Entry 8BHY (electron microscopy, 5.33 A resolution (low resolution: residue-level contacts below are approximate; hydrogen-bond / salt-bridge calls are withheld)); this record covers chains T and i of the 20 polymer chains in the assembly.

Chain T:
Molecule: X-ray repair cross-complementing protein 6
Organism: Homo sapiens
Notes: EC 3.6.4.-, 4.2.99.-
Reference sequence: P12956 (XRCC6_HUMAN); residue numbers follow UniProt; this construct covers 1-609
Sequence (609 residues; each row starts with the number of its first residue):
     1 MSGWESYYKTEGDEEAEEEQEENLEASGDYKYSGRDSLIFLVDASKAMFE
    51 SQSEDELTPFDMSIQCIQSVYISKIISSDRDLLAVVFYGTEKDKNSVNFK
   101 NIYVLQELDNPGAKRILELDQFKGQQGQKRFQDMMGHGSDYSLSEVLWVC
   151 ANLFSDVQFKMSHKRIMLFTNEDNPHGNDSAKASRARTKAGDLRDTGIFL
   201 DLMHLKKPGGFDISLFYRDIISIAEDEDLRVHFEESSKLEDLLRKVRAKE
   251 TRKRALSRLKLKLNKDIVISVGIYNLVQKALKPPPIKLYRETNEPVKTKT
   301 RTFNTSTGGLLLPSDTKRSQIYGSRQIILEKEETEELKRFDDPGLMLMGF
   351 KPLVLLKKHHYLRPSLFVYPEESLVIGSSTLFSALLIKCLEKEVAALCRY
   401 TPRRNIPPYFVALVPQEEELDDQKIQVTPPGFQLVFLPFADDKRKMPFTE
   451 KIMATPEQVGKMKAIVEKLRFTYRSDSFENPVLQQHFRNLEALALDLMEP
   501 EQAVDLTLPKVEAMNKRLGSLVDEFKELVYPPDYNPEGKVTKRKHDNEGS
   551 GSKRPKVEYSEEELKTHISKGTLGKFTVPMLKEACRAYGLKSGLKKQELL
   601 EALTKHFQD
Unresolved in the structure: 1-31, 224-228, 539-609
Curated features (UniProtKB/Swiss-Prot):
  - region: Val-578 to Glu-583 (Interaction with BAX)
  - active site: Lys-31 (Schiff-base intermediate with DNA)
  - modified residue: Ser-2 (N-acetylserine), Ser-6 (Phosphoserine), Ser-27 (Phosphoserine), Lys-31 (N6-acetyllysine), Ser-51 (Phosphoserine), Ser-306 (Phosphoserine), Lys-317 (N6-acetyllysine), Lys-331 (N6-acetyllysine), Lys-338 (N6-acetyllysine), Thr-455 (Phosphothreonine), Lys-461 (N6-acetyllysine), Ser-477 (Phosphoserine), Ser-520 (Phosphoserine), Lys-539 (N6-acetyllysine), Lys-542 (N6-acetyllysine), Lys-544 (N6-acetyllysine), Ser-550 (Phosphoserine), Lys-553 (N6-acetyllysine), Lys-556 (N6-acetyllysine), Ser-560 (Phosphoserine) and 1 more in UniProt
  - cross-link (Glycyl lysine isopeptide (Lys-Gly)): Lys-287 (interchain with G-Cter in SUMO2), Lys-317 (interchain with G-Cter in SUMO2), Lys-556 (interchain with G-Cter in SUMO2)
  - mutagenesis: Lys-31 (K31A: Diminishes the ability to form a Schiff base. Abolishes adduct formation; when associated with A-160 and A-164), Lys-160 (K160A: Abolishes adduct formation; when associated with A-31 and A-160), Lys-164 (K164A: Abolishes adduct formation; when associated with A-31 and A-164), Lys-539 (K539Q: Complete loss of suppression of BAX-induced apoptosis; K539R: No effect on suppression of BAX-induced apoptosis), Lys-542 (K542Q: Complete loss of suppression of BAX-induced apoptosis; K542R: No effect on suppression of BAX-induced apoptosis), Lys-544 (K544R: No effect on suppression of BAX-induced apoptosis), Lys-553 (K553Q: Partial loss of suppression of BAX-induced apoptosis; K553R: No effect on suppression of BAX-induced apoptosis), Lys-556 (K556R: No effect on suppression of BAX-induced apoptosis), Lys-570 (K570R: Loss of methylation; loss of anti-apoptotic activity; no effect on XRCC5 stabilization)
What the authors report for this chain:
  - mutagenesis - H163A, R165E, F471E, R517E: decreased co-localization with Protein PAXX

Chain i:
Molecule: 26-nt DNA strand
Sequence (26 nucleotides; each row starts with the number of its first residue):
    19 CTAATAAACTAAAAACTATTATTATG

How chain T and chain i interact:
Contacting residue pairs (17):
  Tyr-32(T) / DT35(i)
  Tyr-32(T) / DA36(i)
  Ala-255(T) / DC34(i)
  Ala-255(T) / DT35(i)
  Leu-256(T) / DA33(i)
  Leu-256(T) / DC34(i)
  Ser-257(T) / DA33(i)
  Ser-257(T) / DC34(i)
  Arg-258(T) / DC34(i)
  Arg-258(T) / DT35(i)
  Pro-285(T) / DT28(i)
  Arg-403(T) / DA32(i)
  Arg-403(T) / DA33(i)
  Arg-404(T) / DA32(i)
  Arg-404(T) / DA33(i)
  Asn-405(T) / DA31(i)
  Asn-405(T) / DA32(i)

In short:
The interface between chain T and chain i involves 9 residues on one side and 7 on the other. UniProt lists
active-site residue Lys-31(T) and 9 mutagenesis sites on chain T. From the paper: H163A, R165E and F471E of
chain T, among others, reduce co-localization with Protein PAXX.
Here chain T is X-ray repair cross-complementing protein 6 (Homo sapiens) and chain i is a 26-nt DNA strand.
Entry 8BHY (DNA-PK Ku80 mediated dimer bound to PAXX and XLF) was determined by electron microscopy, deposited
together with 8ASC, 7ZYG, 8BH3, 8BHV and 7ZWA.
